Entry 5N8V (X-ray diffraction, 1.55 A resolution); this record covers chain A.

Chain A:
Name: Peroxin 14
From: Trypanosoma brucei brucei
Notes: fragment: NP residues 20-84
Reference sequence: Q8IEW2 (Q8IEW2_TRYBB); residues 2-66 here correspond to UniProt positions 20-84 (UniProt number = residue number + 18)
Sequence (69 residues; each row starts with the number of its first residue; numbers below 1 keep their minus sign (Gly-2 is residue -2)):
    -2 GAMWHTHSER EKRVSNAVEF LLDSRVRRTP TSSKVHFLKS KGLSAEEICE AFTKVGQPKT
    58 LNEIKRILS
Not modelled in the structure: -2 to 3
Sequence notes: expression tag (-2 to 1)
Ligand contacts: KZZ (1-(2-azanylethyl)-5-[(4-methoxynaphthalen-1-yl)methyl]-N-(naphthalen-1-ylmethyl)-6,7-dihydro-4H-pyrazolo[4,3-c]pyridine-3-carboxamide): Arg10, Asn13, Ala14, Glu16, Phe17, Asp20, Arg22, Val23, Thr26, Ser30, Lys31, Phe34, Leu35, Lys38, Leu40

In short:
Bound to chain A: compound KZZ.
Chain A is Peroxin 14 (Trypanosoma brucei brucei); the structure, Targeting the PEX14-PEX5 interaction by
small molecules provides novel therapeutic routes to treat trypanosomiases, was determined by X-ray
diffraction, deposited together with 5L87 and 5L8A.
